6JHS - chains A and C of the 5 polymer chains in the assembly; structure by electron microscopy, 3.05 A resolution.

[Chain A]
Molecule: VP1
Organism: Human hepatitis A virus Hu/Australia/HM175/1976
Amino-acid sequence (278 residues; each row starts with the number of its first residue):
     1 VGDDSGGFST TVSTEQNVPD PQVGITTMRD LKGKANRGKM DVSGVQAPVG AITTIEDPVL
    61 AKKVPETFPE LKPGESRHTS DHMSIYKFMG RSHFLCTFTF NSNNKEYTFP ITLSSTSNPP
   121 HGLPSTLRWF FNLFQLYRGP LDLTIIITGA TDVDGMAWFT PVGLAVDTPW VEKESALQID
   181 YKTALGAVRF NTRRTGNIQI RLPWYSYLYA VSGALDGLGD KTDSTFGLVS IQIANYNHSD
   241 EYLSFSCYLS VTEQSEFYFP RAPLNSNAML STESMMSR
Not modelled in the structure: 1-2, 30-39, 273-278

[Chain C]
Molecule: VP3
Organism: Human hepatitis A virus Hu/Australia/HM175/1976
Amino-acid sequence (246 residues; numbered 1 to 246; the number before each row is that of its first residue):
     1 MMRNETRVST TENVVNLSNY EDARAKMSFA LDQEDWKSDP SQGGGIKITH FTTWTSIPTL
    61 AAQFPFNASD SVGQQIKVIP VDPYFFQMTN TNPDQKCITA LASICQMFCF WRGDLVFDFQ
   121 VFPTKYHSGR LLFCFVPGNE LIDVTGITLK QATTAPCAVM DIAGVQSTLR FRVPWISDTP
   181 YRVNRYTKEA HQKGEYTAIG KLIVYCYNRL TSPSNVAHHV RVNVYLSAIN LECFAPLYHA
   241 MDVTTQ

[Chain A / chain C interface]
Residue-residue contacts (145):
  Asn17(A) - Ile57(C)
  Pro19(A) - Ile46(C)  hydrophobic
  Pro19(A) - Lys47(C)
  Asp20(A) - Lys47(C)
  Asp20(A) - Thr49(C)  hydrogen bond
  Asp20(A) - His50(C)  hydrogen bond (side chain-backbone)
  Asp20(A) - Thr53(C)  hydrogen bond
  Pro21(A) - Ser56(C)
  Gln22(A) - His50(C)
  Gln22(A) - Thr52(C)  hydrogen bond (backbone-side chain)
  Gln22(A) - Ile229(C)
  Gln22(A) - Asn230(C)
  Gly24(A) - His50(C)  hydrogen bond (backbone-side chain)
  Gly24(A) - Leu231(C)
  Ile25(A) - Glu232(C)
  Thr26(A) - Arg112(C)
  Thr26(A) - Glu232(C)  hydrogen bond
  Gly50(A) - Arg170(C)
  Ala51(A) - Leu169(C)
  Ala51(A) - Arg170(C)  hydrogen bond (backbone-backbone)
  Ile52(A) - Gln166(C)
  Ile52(A) - Thr168(C)
  Thr53(A) - Gln166(C)
  Thr53(A) - Ser167(C)
  Thr53(A) - Thr168(C)  hydrogen bond (backbone-backbone)
  Thr53(A) - Arg170(C)
  Thr54(A) - Val165(C)
  Thr54(A) - Gln166(C)
  Ile55(A) - Gln120(C)
  Ile55(A) - Thr168(C)
  Glu56(A) - Gln120(C)  hydrogen bond
  Glu56(A) - Ser167(C)  hydrogen bond
  Pro65(A) - Arg170(C)
  Pro65(A) - Arg172(C)  hydrogen bond (backbone-side chain)
  Thr67(A) - Arg172(C)
  Phe68(A) - Cys157(C)
  Phe68(A) - Pro174(C)  hydrophobic
  Glu70(A) - Asp114(C)
  Glu70(A) - Arg172(C)  salt bridge
  Glu70(A) - Pro174(C)
  Ser76(A) - Tyr181(C)
  Ser76(A) - Glu232(C)  hydrogen bond
  His78(A) - Glu232(C)  salt bridge
  Asp81(A) - His50(C)  salt bridge
  His82(A) - Phe108(C)
  His82(A) - Cys233(C)
  His82(A) - Phe234(C)
  Met83(A) - His50(C)  hydrogen bond (backbone-side chain)
  Met83(A) - Phe51(C)  hydrogen bond (backbone-backbone)
  Met83(A) - Phe108(C)  hydrophobic
  Met83(A) - Cys233(C)  hydrophobic
  Ser84(A) - Thr49(C)  hydrogen bond (side chain-backbone)
  Ser84(A) - Phe51(C)
  Ile85(A) - Ile48(C)  hydrophobic
  Ile85(A) - Thr49(C)
  Ile85(A) - His50(C)
  Ile85(A) - Phe51(C)  hydrophobic
  Phe88(A) - Phe51(C)  hydrophobic
  Phe88(A) - Met107(C)
  Phe88(A) - Pro236(C)  hydrophobic
  Gly90(A) - Tyr20(C)
  Arg91(A) - Leu17(C)
  Arg91(A) - Ser18(C)  hydrogen bond (side chain-backbone)
  Arg91(A) - Pro236(C)
  Ser92(A) - Leu17(C)
  Ser125(A) - Tyr238(C)
  Thr126(A) - Tyr238(C)
  Trp129(A) - Ser103(C)
  Trp129(A) - Ile104(C)  hydrophobic
  Trp129(A) - Gln106(C)
  Trp129(A) - Met107(C)  hydrophobic
  Leu133(A) - Trp54(C)  hydrogen bond (backbone-side chain)
  Leu136(A) - Gln42(C)
  Arg138(A) - Lys37(C)  hydrogen bond (side chain-backbone)
  Arg138(A) - Asp39(C)
  Pro140(A) - Trp36(C)  hydrophobic
  Asp142(A) - Ala23(C)
  Asp142(A) - Ala25(C)  hydrogen bond (side chain-backbone)
  Phe159(A) - Phe29(C)  hydrophobic
  Val188(A) - Phe29(C)  hydrophobic
  Arg194(A) - Asn13(C)  hydrogen bond (backbone-side chain)
  Thr195(A) - Asn13(C)  hydrogen bond (backbone-side chain)
  Asn197(A) - Asn13(C)  hydrogen bond
  Asn197(A) - Val15(C)
  Gln199(A) - Asp22(C)  hydrogen bond (side chain-backbone)
  Gln199(A) - Arg24(C)
  Gln199(A) - Ala25(C)
  Gln199(A) - Lys26(C)  hydrogen bond
  Gln199(A) - Met27(C)
  Ile200(A) - Ala25(C)
  Ile200(A) - Met27(C)  hydrophobic
  Ile200(A) - Ser28(C)
  Ile200(A) - Phe29(C)  hydrophobic
  Arg201(A) - Ala25(C)
  Arg201(A) - Met27(C)  hydrogen bond (backbone-backbone)
  Arg201(A) - Ser28(C)
  Arg201(A) - Phe29(C)
  Leu202(A) - Phe29(C)  hydrophobic
  Pro203(A) - Phe29(C)
  Trp204(A) - Trp36(C)
  Tyr205(A) - Ala30(C)
  Tyr205(A) - Leu31(C)  hydrogen bond (side chain-backbone)
  Tyr205(A) - Glu34(C)  hydrogen bond
  Tyr209(A) - Asp39(C)  hydrogen bond (side chain-backbone)
  Tyr209(A) - Ser41(C)
  Tyr209(A) - Gln42(C)
  Tyr209(A) - Gly43(C)
  Tyr248(A) - Leu17(C)  hydrophobic
  Ser250(A) - Tyr20(C)
  Val251(A) - Tyr20(C)
  Thr252(A) - Tyr20(C)
  Glu253(A) - Tyr20(C)  hydrogen bond
  Gln254(A) - Asp35(C)
  Gln254(A) - Trp36(C)  hydrogen bond (side chain-backbone)
  Glu256(A) - Ser38(C)  hydrogen bond
  Glu256(A) - Asp39(C)
  Phe257(A) - Ile46(C)
  Phe257(A) - Lys47(C)
  Phe257(A) - Ile48(C)  hydrogen bond (backbone-backbone)
  Tyr258(A) - Asp39(C)
  Tyr258(A) - Pro40(C)
  Tyr258(A) - Ile46(C)
  Tyr258(A) - Ile48(C)
  Phe259(A) - Ile46(C)  hydrogen bond (backbone-backbone)
  Phe259(A) - Ile48(C)
  Pro260(A) - Ile46(C)
  Pro260(A) - Ile48(C)
  Pro260(A) - Thr53(C)
  Pro260(A) - Trp54(C)  hydrophobic
  Arg261(A) - Trp54(C)  hydrogen bond (backbone-side chain)
  Pro263(A) - Ile98(C)  hydrophobic
  Pro263(A) - Ser103(C)
  Leu264(A) - Ile98(C)
  Asn265(A) - Gln95(C)  hydrogen bond
  Asn265(A) - Lys96(C)
  Ser266(A) - Phe86(C)
  Ser266(A) - Lys96(C)  hydrogen bond (backbone-backbone)
  Ser266(A) - Ile98(C)
  Ser266(A) - Met241(C)  hydrogen bond (side chain-backbone)
  Asn267(A) - Gln95(C)
  Asn267(A) - Lys96(C)  hydrogen bond (side chain-backbone)
  Met269(A) - Gln106(C)  hydrogen bond
  Met269(A) - Tyr238(C)
  Met269(A) - Ala240(C)  hydrophobic
  Leu270(A) - Tyr238(C)
Interface residues without a listed pair, chain A (81 interface residues in all): Val23, Val42, Glu66, Pro73, Tyr86, Phe130, Thr144, Ile146, Ala157, Trp158, Gly186
Interface residues without a listed pair, chain C (79 interface residues in all): Asn19, Thr55, Asp94, Thr99, Ala100, Val116, Pro156, Phe171, Tyr225, Ala235, Asp242

[Summary]
81 residues of chain A and 79 residues of chain C are in contact; the contacts include 39 hydrogen bonds and 3
salt bridges. Polar pairs include Glu70(A)-Arg172(C), His78(A)-Glu232(C) and Asp81(A)-His50(C).
Here chain A is VP1 and chain C is VP3, both from Human hepatitis A virus Hu/Australia/HM175/1976. Entry 6JHS
(The cryo-EM structure of HAV bound to a neutralizing antibody-F7) was determined by electron microscopy
together with 6JHQ, 6JHR and 6JHT from the same study.
